PDB entry 7JU3 | X-ray diffraction, 2.70 A resolution | chains A and D of the 4 polymer chains in the assembly

Chain A:
Molecule: HTH-type transcriptional regulator MtrR
From: Neisseria gonorrhoeae
UniProtKB: P39897 (MTRR_NEIGO); residue numbers follow UniProt; this construct covers 1-210
Chain sequence (213 residues; row label = number of the first residue in the row; numbers below 1 keep their minus sign (Ser-2 is residue -2)):
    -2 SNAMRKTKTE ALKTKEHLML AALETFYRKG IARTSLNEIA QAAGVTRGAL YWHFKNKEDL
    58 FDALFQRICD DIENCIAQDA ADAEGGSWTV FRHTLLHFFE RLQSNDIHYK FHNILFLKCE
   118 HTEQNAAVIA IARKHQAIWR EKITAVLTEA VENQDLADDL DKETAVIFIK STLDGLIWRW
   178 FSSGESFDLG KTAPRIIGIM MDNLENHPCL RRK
Not modelled in the structure: -2 to 7, 210
Differences from the reference sequence: expression tag (-2 to 0)
Metal / ion sites: Ca2+ site 1: Arg30, Glu35; Ca2+ site 2 near Glu202 (its only coordinating residue here)
Swiss-Prot annotation at these positions:
  - DNA-binding region: Ser32 to Phe51 (H-T-H motif)
What the authors report for this chain:
  - binding site for the 21-nt DNA strand: Thr11, Thr43, Arg44, Gly45, Tyr48, Trp49, His50
  - binding site for the 21-nt DNA strand (chain D): Arg44, Gly45, Trp49
  - mutagenesis - T43A, R44A, G45D: abolished binding to the 21-nt DNA strand
  - mutagenesis - T11A (20-50-fold), A39T (3- to 5-fold), W49F (6-8-fold), H50A (20-47-fold), D79N (>10-fold), H105Y (>12-fold): decreased binding to the 21-nt DNA strand
  - specificity-determining residues: Thr43, Arg44, Gly45
  - mutagenesis - R44A (2-fold), G45A (2-fold), Y48F (2-fold): increased growth in response to erythromycin
  - mutagenesis - A39T: unchanged growth in response to erythromycin
  - mutagenesis - G45D: abolished binding to DNA
  - mutagenesis - H105Y (>12-fold): decreased binding to DNA
  - mutagenesis - D79N (>10-fold): decreased binding to cognate DNA
  - mutagenesis - A39T (Tm change 4 degC): decreased stability

Chain D:
Molecule: 21-nt DNA strand
From: Neisseria gonorrhoeae
Sequence (21 nucleotides; numbered 1 to 21; the number before each row is that of its first residue):
     1 ACATACACGA TTGCACGGAT A

Chain A / chain D interface:
Contacting residue pairs (8):
  Ser32(A) with DT11(D), phosphate contact; DT12(D), phosphate contact
  Leu33(A) with DT12(D), hydrogen bond to the phosphate
  Arg44(A) with DT12(D), base contact; DG13(D), hydrogen bond to the base
  Tyr48(A) with DT12(D), sugar contact; DG13(D), hydrogen bond to the phosphate
  Lys54(A) with DT12(D), salt bridge to the phosphate
Also at the interface, not in a pair above, chain A (8 interface residues in all): Thr31, Asn34, Asn53
Also at the interface, not in a pair above, chain D (4 interface residues in all): DC14

In short:
8 residues of chain A face 4 of chain D across their interface, with 3 hydrogen bonds and 1 salt bridge. Among
the polar pairs are Arg44(A)-DG13(D), Leu33(A)-DT12(D) and Tyr48(A)-DG13(D). From the paper: a binding site
for the 21-nt DNA strand at Thr11(A), Thr43(A) and Arg44(A) among others; T11A, A39T and W49F of chain A,
among others, reduce binding to the 21-nt DNA strand; 11 substitutions were tested in all.
Here chain A is HTH-type transcriptional regulator MtrR and chain D is a 21-nt DNA strand, both from Neisseria
gonorrhoeae. Entry 7JU3 (MtrR bound to the mtrCDE operator from Neisseria gonorrhoeae) was determined by X-ray
diffraction, deposited together with 7JNP.
